PDB entry 7QLB | X-ray diffraction, 1.80 A resolution | chain A

[Chain A]
Protein: Histone-lysine N-methyltransferase SMYD3
From: Homo sapiens
Notes: EC 2.1.1.354
UniProt: Q9H7B4 (SMYD3_HUMAN); residues 1-428 here = UniProt positions 1-428
Sequence (431 residues; each row starts with the number of its first residue; numbers below 1 keep their minus sign (Gly-2 is residue -2)):
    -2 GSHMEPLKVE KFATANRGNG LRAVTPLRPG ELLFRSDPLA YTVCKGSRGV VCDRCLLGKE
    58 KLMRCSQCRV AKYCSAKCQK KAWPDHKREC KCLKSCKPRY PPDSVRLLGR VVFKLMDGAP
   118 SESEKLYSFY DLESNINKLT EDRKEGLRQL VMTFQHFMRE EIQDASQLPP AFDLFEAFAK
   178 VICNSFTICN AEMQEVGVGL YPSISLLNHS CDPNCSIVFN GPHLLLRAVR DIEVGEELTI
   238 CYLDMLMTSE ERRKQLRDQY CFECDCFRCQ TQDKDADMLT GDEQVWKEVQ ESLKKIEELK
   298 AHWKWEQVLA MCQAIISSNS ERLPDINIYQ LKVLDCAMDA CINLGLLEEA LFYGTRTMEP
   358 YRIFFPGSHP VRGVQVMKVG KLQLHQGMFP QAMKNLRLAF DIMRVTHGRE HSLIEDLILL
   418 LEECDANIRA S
Unresolved in the structure: -2 to 2
Differences from the reference sequence: expression tag (-2 to 0); engineered mutation Asn13 (Lys in Q9H7B4), Arg140 (Lys in Q9H7B4)
Ion coordination: Zn2+ site 1: Cys49, Cys52, Cys71, Cys75; Zn2+ site 2: Cys62, Cys65, His83, Cys87; Zn2+ site 3: Cys208, Cys261, Cys263, Cys266
Small-molecule neighbours:
  - 1-methylimidazole-4-sulfonamide (E4I), molecule 1: Gly15, Glu130, Asn132, Asn134, Lys135
  - 1-methylimidazole-4-sulfonamide (E4I), molecule 2: Cys180, Asn181, Ser182, Phe183, Ser202, Ile214, Ile237, Cys238, Tyr239, Tyr257
  - S-adenosylmethionine (SAM): Arg14, Gly15, Asn16, Tyr124, Glu130, Asn132, Cys180, Asn181, Ser202, Leu203, Leu204, Asn205, His206, Tyr239, Tyr257, Phe259
Curated features (UniProtKB/Swiss-Prot):
  - zinc finger: Cys49 to Cys87 (MYND-type)
  - binding site (S-adenosyl-L-methionine): Arg14 to Asn16, Tyr124, Asn132, Asn181, Asn205, His206, Tyr239, Phe259
  - binding site (Zn(2+)): Cys49, Cys52, Cys62, Cys65, Cys71, Cys75, His83, Cys87
  - modified residue: Met1 (N-acetylmethionine), Thr22 (Phosphothreonine)

[In short]
Ligands of chain A: 1-methylimidazole-4-sulfonamide and S-adenosylmethionine. The Zn2+ site 1 is built by
Cys49, Cys52, Cys71 and Cys75. The Zn2+ site 2 is built by Cys62, Cys65, His83 and Cys87. UniProt lists 10
S-adenosyl-L-methionine-binding residues and 8 Zn2+-binding residues.
Chain A is Histone-lysine N-methyltransferase SMYD3 (Homo sapiens); the structure, SMYD3 in complex with
fragment FL06268, was determined by X-ray diffraction together with 8OWO, 7QNR and 7QNU from the same study.
